Entry 4U39 (X-ray diffraction, 3.19 A resolution); this record covers chains A and J.

Chain A:
Protein: Cell division protein FtsZ
From: Bacillus subtilis
Reference sequence: P17865 (FTSZ_BACSU); numbering as in UniProt (aligned over 12-315)
Chain sequence (305 residues; row label = number of the first residue in the row):
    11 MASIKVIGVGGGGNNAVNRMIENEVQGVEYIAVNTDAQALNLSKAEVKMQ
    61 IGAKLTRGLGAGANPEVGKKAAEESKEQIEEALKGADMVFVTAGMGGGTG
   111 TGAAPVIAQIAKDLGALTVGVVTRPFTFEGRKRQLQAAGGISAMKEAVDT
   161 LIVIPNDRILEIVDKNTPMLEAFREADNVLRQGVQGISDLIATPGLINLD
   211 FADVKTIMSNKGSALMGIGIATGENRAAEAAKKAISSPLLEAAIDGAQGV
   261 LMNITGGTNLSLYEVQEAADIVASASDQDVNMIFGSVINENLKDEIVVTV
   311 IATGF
Unresolved in the structure: 11-12, 203-208, 219-220, 315
Differences from the reference sequence: initiating methionine (11)
Curated features (UniProtKB/Swiss-Prot):
  - binding site (GTP): Gly21 to Asn25, Gly108 to Gly110, Glu139, Arg143, Asp187

Chain J:
Protein: Cell division factor
From: Bacillus subtilis
Reference sequence: L8EBJ9 (L8EBJ9_BACSU); residue numbers follow UniProt; this construct covers 1-40
Chain sequence (60 residues; each row starts with the number of its first residue; numbers below 1 keep their minus sign (Met-19 is residue -19)):
   -19 MGSSHHHHHHSSGLVPRGSHMKVHRMPKGVVLVGKAWEIRAKLKEYGRTF
    31 QYVKDWISKP
Unresolved in the structure: -19 to 1, 38-40
Differences from the reference sequence: expression tag (-19 to 0)

Interface between chain A and chain J:
Contacting residue pairs (49):
  Asp199(A) - Met6(J)
  Leu200(A) - Met6(J)
  Leu200(A) - Val11(J)
  Leu209(A) - His4(J)
  Leu209(A) - Val13(J)  hydrophobic
  Asp213(A) - Val13(J)
  Thr268(A) - Lys34(J)
  Asn269(A) - Tyr32(J)
  Leu270(A) - Tyr32(J)
  Leu270(A) - Val33(J)  hydrogen bond (backbone-backbone)
  Ser271(A) - Gln31(J)
  Ser271(A) - Tyr32(J)
  Leu272(A) - Tyr26(J)  hydrophobic
  Leu272(A) - Phe30(J)
  Leu272(A) - Gln31(J)  hydrogen bond (backbone-backbone)
  Leu272(A) - Tyr32(J)
  Leu272(A) - Val33(J)
  Leu272(A) - Trp36(J)  hydrophobic
  Val275(A) - Val33(J)  hydrophobic
  Gln276(A) - Leu23(J)
  Gln276(A) - Lys24(J)  hydrogen bond (side chain-backbone)
  Ala279(A) - Leu23(J)  hydrophobic
  Asp280(A) - Arg20(J)  salt bridge
  Ala283(A) - Arg20(J)
  Ser284(A) - Arg20(J)
  Gln288(A) - Trp17(J)
  Val290(A) - Lys15(J)
  Val290(A) - Ala16(J)  hydrogen bond (backbone-backbone)
  Met292(A) - Leu12(J)
  Met292(A) - Val13(J)
  Met292(A) - Gly14(J)  hydrogen bond (backbone-backbone)
  Met292(A) - Ile19(J)
  Ile293(A) - Val11(J)  hydrophobic
  Ile293(A) - Leu12(J)
  Phe294(A) - Val11(J)
  Phe294(A) - Leu12(J)  hydrogen bond (backbone-backbone)
  Phe294(A) - Ile19(J)  hydrophobic
  Phe294(A) - Leu23(J)  hydrophobic
  Gly295(A) - Val10(J)
  Gly295(A) - Val11(J)
  Ser296(A) - Gly9(J)
  Ser296(A) - Val10(J)  hydrogen bond (backbone-backbone)
  Ser296(A) - Val33(J)
  Val297(A) - Lys8(J)
  Val297(A) - Gly9(J)
  Ile298(A) - Lys8(J)  hydrogen bond (backbone-backbone)
  Ile298(A) - Val33(J)
  Ile298(A) - Lys34(J)
  Ile298(A) - Ile37(J)  hydrophobic
Interface residues without a listed pair, chain A (29 interface residues in all): Ala202, Asp210, Asp287, Asp289, Asn291
Interface residues without a listed pair, chain J (25 interface residues in all): Gly27

In short:
The interface between chain A and chain J involves 29 residues on one side and 25 on the other, with 8
hydrogen bonds and 1 salt bridge. Polar contacts include Asp280(A)-Arg20(J), Gln276(A)-Lys24(J) and
Leu270(A)-Val33(J). Curated annotation (UniProt) lists 11 GTP-binding residues on chain A.
Here chain A is Cell division protein FtsZ and chain J is Cell division factor, both from Bacillus subtilis.
Entry 4U39 (Crystal Structure of FtsZ:MciZ Complex from Bacillus subtilis) was determined by X-ray
diffraction.
